4WWI - chains A and D; structure by X-ray diffraction, 2.31 A resolution.

[Chain A]
Protein: Immunoglobulin G-binding protein A
Organism: Staphylococcus aureus
UniProtKB: P38507 (SPA_STAAU); residues 1-58 here correspond to UniProt positions 270-327 (UniProt number = residue number + 269)
Sequence (58 residues; numbered 1 to 58; the number before each row is that of its first residue):
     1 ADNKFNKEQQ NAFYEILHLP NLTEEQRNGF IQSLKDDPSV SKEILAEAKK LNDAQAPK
Unresolved in the structure: 1
From the paper describing this entry:
  - conformationally variable residues (side-chain flip): F5, Y14, L17, I31
  - mutagenesis - Q9W (17-fold): decreased binding to Ig gamma-3 chain C region (chain D)

[Chain D]
Protein: Ig gamma-3 chain C region
Organism: Homo sapiens
UniProtKB: P01860 (IGHG3_HUMAN); residues 238-447 here correspond to UniProt positions 168-377 (UniProt number = residue number - 70)
Sequence (220 residues; row label = number of the first residue in the row):
   238 PSVFLFPPKP KDTLMISRTP EVTCVVVDVS HEDPEVQFKW YVDGVEVHNA KTKPREEQFN
   298 STFRVVSVLT VLHQDWLNGK EYKCKVSNKA LPAPIEKTIS KTKGQPREPQ VYTLPPSREE
   358 MTKNQVSLTC LVKGFYPSDI AVEWESSGQP ENNYNTTPPM LDSDGSFFLY SKLTVDKSRW
   418 QQGNIFSCSV MHEALHNHYT QKSLSLSPGK GSLEHHHHHH
Unresolved in the structure: 295-300, 445-457
Differences from the reference sequence: conflict F296 (Tyr226 in P01860), H435 (Arg365 in P01860), Y436 (Phe366 in P01860); expression tag (448-457)
Curated features (UniProtKB/Swiss-Prot):
  - glycosylation (N-linked (GlcNAc...) asparagine): N297, N392
Disulfides: C261-C321

[How chain A and chain D interact]
Contacting residue pairs (14; chain A residue first):
  F30(A) - S400(D)
  S33(A) - G402(D)
  D36(A) - T339(D)
  D36(A) - K340(D)
  D36(A) - G341(D)
  D36(A) - Y373(D)
  D37(A) - T339(D)
  D37(A) - Y373(D)
  D37(A) - F404(D)
  E43(A) - L398(D)
  I44(A) - L398(D)
  E47(A) - L398(D)
  E47(A) - D399(D)
  E47(A) - S400(D)
Other interface residues (no listed pair), chain A (9 interface residues in all): D2, V40

[Summary]
Chain A and chain D each contribute 9 residues to their interface. From the paper: Q9W of chain A reduces
binding to Ig gamma-3 chain C region (chain D); conformational variability at F5(A), Y14(A) and L17(A) among
others.
Chain A is Immunoglobulin G-binding protein A (Staphylococcus aureus) and chain D is Ig gamma-3 chain C region
(Homo sapiens); the structure, Crystal structure of the C domain of staphylococcal protein A in complex with
the Fc fragment ..., was determined by X-ray diffraction, deposited together with 4ZMD and 4ZNC.
